Entry 8K49 (electron microscopy, 2.90 A resolution); this record covers chains B and P of the 23 polymer chains in the assembly.

== Chain B ==
Molecule: VP2
From: Banna virus
Reference sequence: Q9INH3 (Q9INH3_9REOV); residues 1-955 here = UniProt positions 1-955
Sequence (955 residues; each row starts with the number of its first residue):
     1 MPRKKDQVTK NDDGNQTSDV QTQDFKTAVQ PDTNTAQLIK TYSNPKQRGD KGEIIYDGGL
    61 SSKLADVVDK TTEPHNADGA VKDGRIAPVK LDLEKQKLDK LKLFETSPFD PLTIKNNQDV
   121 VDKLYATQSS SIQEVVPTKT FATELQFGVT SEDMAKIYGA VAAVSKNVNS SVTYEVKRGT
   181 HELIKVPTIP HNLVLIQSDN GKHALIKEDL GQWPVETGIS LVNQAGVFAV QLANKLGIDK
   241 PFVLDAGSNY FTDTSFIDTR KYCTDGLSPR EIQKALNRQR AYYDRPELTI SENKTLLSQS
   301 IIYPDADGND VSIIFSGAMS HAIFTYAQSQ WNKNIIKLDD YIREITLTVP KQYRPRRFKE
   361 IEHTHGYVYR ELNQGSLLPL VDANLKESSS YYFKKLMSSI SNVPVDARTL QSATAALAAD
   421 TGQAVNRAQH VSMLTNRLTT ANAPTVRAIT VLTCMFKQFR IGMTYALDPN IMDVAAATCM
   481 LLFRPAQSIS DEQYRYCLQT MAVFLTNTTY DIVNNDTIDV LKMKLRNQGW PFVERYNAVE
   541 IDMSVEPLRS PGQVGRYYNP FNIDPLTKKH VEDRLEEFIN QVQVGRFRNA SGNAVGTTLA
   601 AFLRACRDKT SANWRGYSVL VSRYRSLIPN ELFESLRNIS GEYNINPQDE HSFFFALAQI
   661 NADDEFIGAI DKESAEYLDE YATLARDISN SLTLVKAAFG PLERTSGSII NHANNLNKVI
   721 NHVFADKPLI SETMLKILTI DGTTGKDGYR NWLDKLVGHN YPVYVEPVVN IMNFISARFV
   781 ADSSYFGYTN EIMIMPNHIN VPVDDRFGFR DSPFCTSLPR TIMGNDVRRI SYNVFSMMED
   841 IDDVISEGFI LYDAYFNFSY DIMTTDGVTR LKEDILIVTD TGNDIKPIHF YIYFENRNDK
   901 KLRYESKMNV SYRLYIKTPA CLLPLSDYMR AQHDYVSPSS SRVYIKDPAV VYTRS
Not modelled in the structure: 1-19, 401-434
Differences from the reference sequence: conflict Lys97 (Arg in Q9INH3)

== Chain P ==
Molecule: VP10
From: Banna virus
Reference sequence: A0A2H4QDD3 (A0A2H4QDD3_9REOV); residue numbers follow UniProt; this construct covers 1-249
Sequence (249 residues; numbered 1 to 249; the number before each row is that of its first residue):
     1 MDVLSKGSLK ELLAHLEKTP LEEAISYRIG TVPYQNVLIS RNEYYNQLYP DTTSLIDGVS
    61 REGQRNVNGL IMSIISYVVS GSGHYIPNIG FMLLRRSILD ILTKHDTGLV TNNLNYGIIA
   121 RNLTVSKMNC EQRKRMLICF KLLAYKDGNQ NDYEIYLNQN IPLKQIAPNF IPGDMRTVIH
   181 NQDQLAIVGI PAYRLTQSTE LSIRDDNAKS YKLGYVDWYN SNSFLRERSE FNLIRLKDRD
   241 TKYGKLNGW
Differences from the reference sequence: conflict Val79 (Ile in A0A2H4QDD3)

== Interface between chain B and chain P ==
Contacting residue pairs (26):
  Gln458(B) with Arg226(P), hydrogen bond (backbone-side chain)
  Arg460(B) with Ser221(P), hydrogen bond (side chain-backbone); Asn222(P); Phe224(P), hydrogen bond (side chain-backbone); Arg226(P); Glu230(P), salt bridge
  Ala486(B) with Asn222(P), hydrogen bond (backbone-side chain)
  Gln487(B) with Asn222(P)
  Ile489(B) with Asn222(P)
  Ser490(B) with Asn222(P); Glu230(P), hydrogen bond
  Asp491(B) with Asn222(P), hydrogen bond (backbone-backbone); Ser223(P)
  Glu492(B) with Glu230(P)
  Arg495(B) with Leu233(P), hydrogen bond (side chain-backbone); Arg235(P)
  Tyr496(B) with Leu233(P), hydrophobic
  Asn514(B) with Arg235(P)
  Asn515(B) with Arg235(P); Lys237(P)
  Asp516(B) with Arg235(P), hydrogen bond (backbone-side chain)
  Thr517(B) with Arg235(P)
  Ser640(B) with Arg226(P)
  Gly641(B) with Arg226(P), hydrogen bond (backbone-side chain)
  Glu642(B) with Ser229(P); Glu230(P)
Also at the interface, not in a pair above, chain B (19 interface residues in all): Gln493, Arg535

== Summary ==
19 residues of chain B face 10 of chain P across their interface, with 9 hydrogen bonds and 1 salt bridge.
Polar pairs include Arg460(B)-Glu230(P), Gln458(B)-Arg226(P) and Arg460(B)-Ser221(P).
Chain B is VP2 and chain P is VP10, both from Banna virus; the structure, Structure of partial Banna virus,
was determined by electron microscopy together with 8K42, 8K43 and 8K4A from the same study.
